Entry 9IF4 (electron microscopy, 3.09 A resolution); this record covers chains E and F of the 28 polymer chains in the assembly.

== Chain E (and F) ==
Name: ATP-dependent Clp protease ATP-binding subunit ClpC1
Source organism: Mycobacterium tuberculosis
Notes: chain F of this document is another copy of the same molecule, construct and numbering; everything in this record applies to it too
Reference sequence: P9WPC9 (CLPC1_MYCTU); residues 168-825 here = UniProt positions 168-825
Sequence (658 residues; row label = number of the first residue in the row):
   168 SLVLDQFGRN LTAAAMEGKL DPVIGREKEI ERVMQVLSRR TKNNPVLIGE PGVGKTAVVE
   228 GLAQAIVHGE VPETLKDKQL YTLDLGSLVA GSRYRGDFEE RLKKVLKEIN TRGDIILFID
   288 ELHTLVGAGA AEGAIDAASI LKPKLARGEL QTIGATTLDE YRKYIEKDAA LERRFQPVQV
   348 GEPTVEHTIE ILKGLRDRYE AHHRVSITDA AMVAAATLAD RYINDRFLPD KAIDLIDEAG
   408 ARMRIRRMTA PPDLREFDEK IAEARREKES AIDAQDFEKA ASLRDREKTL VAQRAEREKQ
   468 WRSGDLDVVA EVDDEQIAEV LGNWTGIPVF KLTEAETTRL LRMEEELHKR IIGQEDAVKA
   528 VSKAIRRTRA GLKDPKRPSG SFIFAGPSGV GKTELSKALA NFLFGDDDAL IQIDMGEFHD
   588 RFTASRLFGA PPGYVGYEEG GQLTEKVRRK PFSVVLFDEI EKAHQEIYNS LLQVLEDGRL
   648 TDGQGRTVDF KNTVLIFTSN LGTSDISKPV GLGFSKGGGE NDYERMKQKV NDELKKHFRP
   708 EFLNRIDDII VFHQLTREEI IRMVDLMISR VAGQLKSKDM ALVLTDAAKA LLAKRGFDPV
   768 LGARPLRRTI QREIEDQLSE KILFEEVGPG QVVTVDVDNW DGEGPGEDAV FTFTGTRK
Not modelled in the structure: 168-169, 294-302, 312-316, 334-336, 415-476, 671-677, 684-689, 825 (chain F: 168-170, 251-264, 293-317, 334-335, 415-476, 502-503, 536-545, 551-555, 575-576, 582-609, 617-618, 626-656, 667-677, 685-725, 807-814, 822-825)
UniProt features mapped onto this chain:
  - binding site (ATP): G216 to T223, G553 to T560
Ligand contacts:
  - ATP (adenosine-5'-triphosphate), molecule 1: D188, P189, V190, I191, R193, P218, G219, V220, G221, K222, T223, A224, E288, T324, I358, L362, Y366, P396, I400
  - ATP, molecule 2: R517, I518, I519, Q521, P554, S555, G556, V557, G558, K559, T560, E561, E626, N667, L722, M730, L733, M734, A770, R771, R774

== Interface between chain E and chain F ==
Contacting residue pairs (58; chain E residue first):
  K195(E) with N490(F), hydrogen bond (side chain-backbone)
  E198(E) with R413(F), salt bridge
  R199(E) with E405(F), salt bridge; W491(F)
  Q202(E) with E405(F); A408(F); R409(F), hydrogen bond
  V203(E) with E405(F)
  S205(E) with H370(F); I412(F)
  R206(E) with D401(F), salt bridge; D404(F), salt bridge; E405(F), salt bridge
  R207(E) with D188(F), salt bridge; R365(F); Y366(F); H369(F); D404(F), hydrogen bond (backbone-side chain)
  T208(E) with D404(F)
  K209(E) with D397(F); D401(F)
  P239(E) with I412(F), hydrophobic
  E240(E) with R411(F), salt bridge; R414(F)
  Q343(E) with R393(F)
  L499(E) with L790(F), hydrophobic
  T504(E) with L790(F)
  L508(E) with E787(F); L790(F), hydrophobic; F791(F), hydrophobic
  K530(E) with D783(F)
  R533(E) with E787(F), salt bridge; L790(F)
  R534(E) with Q778(F); E782(F); D783(F), salt bridge; S786(F)
  A537(E) with K745(F), hydrogen bond (backbone-side chain); S786(F)
  G538(E) with Q741(F), hydrogen bond (backbone-side chain)
  L539(E) with R737(F), hydrogen bond (backbone-side chain); Q741(F); E782(F); L785(F), hydrophobic; S786(F); I789(F), hydrophobic
  K540(E) with R737(F); Q741(F)
  D541(E) with R737(F)
  R544(E) with R774(F)
  E708(E) with D581(F)
  N711(E) with R771(F); R775(F), hydrogen bond (backbone-side chain)
  I713(E) with R775(F), hydrogen bond (backbone-side chain)
  D714(E) with R775(F); Q778(F); R779(F)
  D715(E) with R779(F), salt bridge
Other interface residues (no listed pair), chain E (37 interface residues in all): M201, T241, A337, L507, P542, R706, L710
Other interface residues (no listed pair), chain F (37 interface residues in all): E288, L742

== In short ==
Chain E and chain F each contribute 37 residues to their interface, with 8 hydrogen bonds and 10 salt bridges.
Among the polar pairs are E198(E)-R413(F), R199(E)-E405(F) and R206(E)-D401(F). Chain E binds ATP. Curated
annotation (UniProt) lists 16 ATP-binding residues on chain E.
Both chains are ATP-dependent Clp protease ATP-binding subunit ClpC1 (Mycobacterium tuberculosis). Entry 9IF4
(Structure of the Mycobacterium Tuberculosis ClpC1P1P2 complex bound to the activator Bz-Leu-Leu) was
determined by electron microscopy.
